4QWK - chains H and Z of the 28 polymer chains in the assembly; structure by X-ray diffraction, 2.80 A resolution.

[Chain H]
Molecule: Proteasome subunit beta type-2
Source organism: Saccharomyces cerevisiae
UniProtKB: P25043 (PSB2_YEAST); residues 1-232 here correspond to UniProt positions 30-261 (UniProt number = residue number + 29)
Chain sequence (232 residues; row label = number of the first residue in the row):
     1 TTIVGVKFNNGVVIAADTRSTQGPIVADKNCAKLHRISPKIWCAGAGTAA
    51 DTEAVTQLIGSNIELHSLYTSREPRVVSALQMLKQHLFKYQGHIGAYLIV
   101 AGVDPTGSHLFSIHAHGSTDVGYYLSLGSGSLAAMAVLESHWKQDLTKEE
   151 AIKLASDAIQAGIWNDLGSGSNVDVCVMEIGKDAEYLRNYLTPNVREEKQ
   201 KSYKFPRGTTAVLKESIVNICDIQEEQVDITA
Unresolved in the structure: 223-232
Glycans and other covalent adducts: CARFILZOMIB, bound form (3BV) linked to Thr1
Small-molecule neighbours:
  - CARFILZOMIB, bound form (3BV; N-{(2S)-2-[(morpholin-4-ylacetyl)amino]-4-phenylbutanoyl}-L-leucyl-N-[(2R,3S,4S)-1,3-dihydroxy-2,6-dimethylheptan-4-yl]-L-phenylalaninamide), molecule 1: Arg19, Ser20, Thr21, Gln22, Ala27, Cys31, Lys33, Gly45, Ala46, Gly47, Thr48, Ala49, Thr52, Ser129, Gly168
  - CARFILZOMIB, bound form (3BV), molecule 2: His114, His116, Ser118, Asp120
UniProt features mapped onto this chain:
  - active site: Thr1 (Nucleophile)

[Chain Z]
Molecule: Proteasome subunit beta type-6
Source organism: Saccharomyces cerevisiae
UniProtKB: P23724 (PSB6_YEAST); residues 1-222 here correspond to UniProt positions 20-241 (UniProt number = residue number + 19)
Chain sequence (222 residues; row label = number of the first residue in the row):
     1 QFNPYGDNGGTILGIAGEDFAVLAGDTRNITDYSINSRYEPKVFDCGDNI
    51 VMSANGFAADGDALVKRFKNSVKWYHFDHNDKKLSINSAARNIQHLLYGK
   101 RFFPYYVHTIIAGLDEDGKGAVYSFDPVGSYEREQCRAGGAAASLIMPFL
   151 DNQVNFKNQYEPGTNGKVKKPLKYLSVEEVIKLVRDSFTSATERHIQVGD
   201 GLEILIVTKDGVRKEFYELKRD
Ion coordination: Mg2+: Thr192, Val198
Small-molecule neighbours: CARFILZOMIB, bound form (3BV; N-{(2S)-2-[(morpholin-4-ylacetyl)amino]-4-phenylbutanoyl}-L-leucyl-N-[(2R,3S,4S)-1,3-dihydroxy-2,6-dimethylheptan-4-yl]-L-phenylalaninamide): Arg101, His108, Asp126, Pro127, Val128, Ser130

[How chain H and chain Z interact]
Pairs across the interface (57; chain H residue first):
  Arg19(H) - Ile196(Z)
  Arg19(H) - Asp222(Z)  salt bridge
  Pro24(H) - Arg194(Z)
  Pro24(H) - His195(Z)
  Pro24(H) - Ile196(Z)  hydrogen bond (backbone-backbone)
  Ile25(H) - Arg194(Z)
  Ile25(H) - His195(Z)
  Val26(H) - Glu193(Z)
  Val26(H) - Arg194(Z)  hydrogen bond (backbone-backbone)
  Val26(H) - Ile196(Z)  hydrophobic
  Ala27(H) - Arg194(Z)  hydrogen bond (backbone-side chain)
  Lys29(H) - Glu193(Z)  salt bridge
  Lys29(H) - Arg194(Z)
  Ile163(H) - Asp222(Z)
  Trp164(H) - Ile35(Z)
  Trp164(H) - Arg38(Z)  hydrogen bond (backbone-side chain)
  Trp164(H) - Arg221(Z)
  Trp164(H) - Asp222(Z)
  Asn165(H) - Tyr33(Z)
  Asn165(H) - Arg38(Z)
  Asp166(H) - Tyr33(Z)
  Asp166(H) - Asp222(Z)
  Leu167(H) - Arg28(Z)
  Leu167(H) - Ile30(Z)  hydrophobic
  Leu167(H) - Asp32(Z)
  Leu167(H) - Tyr33(Z)  hydrogen bond (backbone-backbone)
  Leu167(H) - Ile35(Z)  hydrophobic
  Leu167(H) - Ile196(Z)
  Gly168(H) - Tyr33(Z)
  Ser169(H) - Asp222(Z)
  Gly170(H) - Asp222(Z)
  Ser171(H) - Asp222(Z)  hydrogen bond (backbone-side chain)
  Asn194(H) - Lys220(Z)  hydrogen bond (backbone-side chain)
  Asn194(H) - Asp222(Z)
  Arg196(H) - Thr189(Z)  hydrogen bond
  Arg196(H) - Ser190(Z)  hydrogen bond
  Arg196(H) - Glu193(Z)
  Glu197(H) - Arg185(Z)  salt bridge
  Lys199(H) - Asp186(Z)
  Gln200(H) - Lys182(Z)
  Gln200(H) - Arg185(Z)  hydrogen bond
  Gln200(H) - Asp186(Z)  hydrogen bond (backbone-side chain)
  Lys201(H) - Glu179(Z)
  Lys201(H) - Asp186(Z)
  Tyr203(H) - Phe149(Z)
  Tyr203(H) - Gln153(Z)
  Tyr203(H) - Leu183(Z)
  Tyr203(H) - Asp186(Z)  hydrogen bond
  Phe205(H) - Asn152(Z)
  Phe205(H) - Gln153(Z)
  Phe205(H) - Gln159(Z)
  Arg207(H) - Pro162(Z)
  Gly208(H) - Pro162(Z)
  Thr209(H) - Gln159(Z)
  Thr209(H) - Tyr160(Z)  hydrogen bond (backbone-backbone)
  Ala211(H) - Tyr160(Z)  hydrophobic
  Ala211(H) - Gly166(Z)
Also at the interface, not in a pair above, chain H (32 interface residues in all): Thr21, Gly23, Asp28, Val195, Pro206
Also at the interface, not in a pair above, chain Z (32 interface residues in all): Ser34, Leu145, Asn158, Glu161, Glu218

[Summary]
The chain H/chain Z interface involves 32 residues from each chain, with 13 hydrogen bonds and 3 salt bridges.
Polar contacts include Arg19(H)-Asp222(Z), Lys29(H)-Glu193(Z) and Glu197(H)-Arg185(Z). Ligands of chain H:
CARFILZOMIB, bound form. Ligands of chain Z: CARFILZOMIB, bound form.
Chain H is Proteasome subunit beta type-2 and chain Z is Proteasome subunit beta type-6, both from
Saccharomyces cerevisiae; the structure, yCP beta5-A49T-A50V-double mutant in complex with carfilzomib, was
determined by X-ray diffraction (same publication as 4QUX, 4QUY, 4QV0, 4QV1, 4QV3, 4QV4 and 42 further
entries).
